5R08 - chains A and B; structure by X-ray diffraction, 1.70 A resolution.

== Chain A ==
Protein: Pre-mRNA-splicing factor 8
Source organism: Saccharomyces cerevisiae (strain ATCC 204508 / S288c)
Notes: fragment: yPrp8 RNaseH
Reference sequence: P33334 (PRP8_YEAST); residues 1836-2090 here = UniProt positions 1836-2090
Sequence (258 residues; numbered 1833 to 2090; the number before each row is that of its first residue):
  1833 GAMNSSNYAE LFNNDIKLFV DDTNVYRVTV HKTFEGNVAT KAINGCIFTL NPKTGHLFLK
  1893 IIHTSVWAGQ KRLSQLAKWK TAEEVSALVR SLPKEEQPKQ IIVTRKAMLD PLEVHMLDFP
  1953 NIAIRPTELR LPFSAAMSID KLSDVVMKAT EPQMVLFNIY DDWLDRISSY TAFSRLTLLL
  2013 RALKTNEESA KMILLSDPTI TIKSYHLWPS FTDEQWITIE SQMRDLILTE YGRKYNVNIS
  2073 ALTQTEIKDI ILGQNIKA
Not modelled in the structure: 2070-2090
Differences from the reference sequence: expression tag (1833-1835)
Swiss-Prot annotation at these positions:
  - mutagenesis: Asp1853 (D1853A: Alters protein folding. Severely impaired growth. Strongly reduced growth at 35 degrees Celsius; when associated with A-1854; D1853N: Reduced growth at 30 degrees Celsius ...), Asp1854 (D1854A: Reduced growth at 30 degrees Celsius. Strongly reduced growth at 16 degrees Celsius. Strongly reduced growth at 35 degrees Celsius; when associated with A-1853 ...), Thr1855 (T1855A: Reduced growth at 30 degrees Celsius. Strongly reduced growth at 16 degrees Celsius), Thr1936 (T1936A: Reduced growth at 30 degrees Celsius. Strongly reduced growth at 16 degrees Celsius), Arg1937 (R1937K: Severely impaired growth. Reduced growth at 30 degrees Celsius. Strongly reduced growth at 16 degrees Celsius)

== Chain B ==
Protein: A1 cistron-splicing factor AAR2
Source organism: Saccharomyces cerevisiae (strain ATCC 204508 / S288c)
Notes: fragment: GAMA - Aar2(1-152) - SSSSS - Aar2(171-317); engineered mutation(s): L153_D170delinsSSSSS
Reference sequence: P32357 (AAR2_YEAST); aligned to UniProt positions 1-317 over residues 1-317
Sequence (308 residues; row label = number of the first residue in the row; note: 13 numbers in that range are skipped by the numbering (no residue carries them; nothing is unmodelled there); numbers below 1 keep their minus sign (Gly-3 is residue -3)):
    -3 GAMAMNTVPF TSAPIEVTIG IDQYSFNVKE NQPFHGIKDI PIGHVHVIHF QHADNSSMRY
    57 GYWFDCRMGN FYIQYDPKDG LYKMMEERDG AKFENIVHNF KERQMMVSYP KIDEDDTWYN
   117 LTEFVQMDKI RKIVRKDENQ FSYVDSSMTT VQENEL
   166 SSSSSDPAHS LNYTVINFKS REAIRPGHEM EDFLDKSYYL NTVMLQGIFK NSSNYFGELQ
   226 FAFLNAMFFG NYGSSLQWHA MIELICSSAT VPKHMLDKLD EILYYQIKTL PEQYSDILLN
   286 ERVWNICLYS SFQKNSLHNT EKIMENKYPE LL
Not modelled in the structure: -3 to 0, 166-169
Differences from the reference sequence: expression tag (-3 to 0); conflict Ser166 (Leu153 in P32357), Ser167 (Lys154 in P32357), Ser170 (Leu157 in P32357)
Swiss-Prot annotation at these positions:
  - region: Leu261 to Ile282 (Leucine-zipper)
  - modified residue: Ser253 (Phosphoserine), Thr274 (Phosphothreonine)
Small-molecule neighbours: (2-aminopyridin-3-yl)methanol (R8A): Phe120, Val121, Gln122, Lys125, Ile126, Ile129, Phe214, Asn219, Gly222, Glu223, Phe226

== How chain A and chain B interact ==
Contacting residue pairs - 17 pairs, chain A then chain B:
  Gln1907(A) with Met195(B); Leu199(B)
  Leu1908(A) with Met195(B), hydrophobic
  Trp1911(A) with Glu194(B); Met195(B), hydrophobic; Phe198(B), hydrophobic
  Asp1942(A) with Lys184(B), salt bridge; Phe198(B)
  Glu1945(A) with Lys184(B), salt bridge
  Val1946(A) with Ile189(B), hydrophobic; Glu194(B); Phe198(B), hydrophobic
  His1947(A) with Glu194(B)
  Leu1949(A) with Lys184(B); Ser185(B); Arg186(B)
  Asp1950(A) with Arg186(B), salt bridge

== Summary ==
9 residues of chain A and 8 residues of chain B are in contact; the contacts include 3 salt bridges. Among the
polar pairs are Asp1942(A)-Lys184(B), Glu1945(A)-Lys184(B) and Asp1950(A)-Arg186(B). Ligands of chain B:
(2-aminopyridin-3-yl)methanol. Curated annotation (UniProt) lists 5 mutagenesis sites on chain A.
Here chain A is Pre-mRNA-splicing factor 8 and chain B is A1 cistron-splicing factor AAR2, both from
Saccharomyces cerevisiae (strain ATCC 204508 / S288c). Entry 5R08 (PanDDA analysis group deposition --
Aar2/RNaseH in complex with fragment F2X-Entry A07, DMSO-free) was determined by X-ray diffraction together
with 5QY1, 5QY2, 5QY3, 5QY4, 5QY5, 5QY6 and 128 further entries from the same study.
